Entry 1Z74 (X-ray diffraction, 2.70 A resolution); this record covers chain A.

== Chain A ==
Molecule: protein ArnA
Organism: Escherichia coli
Notes: fragment: dehydrogenase domain
Reference sequence: P77398 (ARNA_ECOLI); numbering as in UniProt (aligned over 306-660)
Sequence (358 residues; row label = number of the first residue in the row):
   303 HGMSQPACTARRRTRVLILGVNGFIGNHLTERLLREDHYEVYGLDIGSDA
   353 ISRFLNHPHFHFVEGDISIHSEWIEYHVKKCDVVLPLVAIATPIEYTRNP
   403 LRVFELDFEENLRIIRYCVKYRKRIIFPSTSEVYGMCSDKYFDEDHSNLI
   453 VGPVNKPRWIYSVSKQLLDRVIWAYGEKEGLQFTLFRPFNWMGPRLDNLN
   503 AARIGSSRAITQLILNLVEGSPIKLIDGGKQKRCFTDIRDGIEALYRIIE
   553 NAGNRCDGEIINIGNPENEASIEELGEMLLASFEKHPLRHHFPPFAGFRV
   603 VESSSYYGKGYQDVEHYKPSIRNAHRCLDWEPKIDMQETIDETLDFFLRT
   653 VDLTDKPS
Not modelled in the structure: 303-314, 529-530, 603-616, 657-660
Sequence notes: cloning artifact (303-305); engineered mutation Tyr619 (Arg in P77398)
From the paper describing this entry:
  - mutagenesis - S433T, R619Y: abolished catalytic activity
  - catalytic residues: Thr432, Tyr463, Lys467 (proposed by the authors, not directly observed)
  - catalytic residues: Ser433
  - mutagenesis - S433T: decreased stability (proposed by the authors, not directly observed)

== In short ==
The paper reports catalytic residues Thr432, Tyr463 and Lys467 among others; S433T and R619Y abolish catalytic
activity.
Chain A is protein ArnA (Escherichia coli); the structure, Crystal Structure of E.coli ArnA dehydrogenase
(decarboxylase) domain, R619Y mutant, was determined by X-ray diffraction, deposited together with 1Z73, 1Z75,
1Z7B and 1Z7E.
